PDB entry 6PDT | electron microscopy, 3.80 A resolution | chains A and B of the 4 polymer chains in the assembly

[Chain A (and B)]
Name: Glucokinase-1
Source organism: Saccharomyces cerevisiae (strain ATCC 204508 / S288c)
Notes: EC 2.7.1.2; chain B of this document is another copy of the same molecule, construct and numbering; everything in this record applies to it too
UniProt: P17709 (HXKG_YEAST); residue numbers follow UniProt; this construct covers 1-500
Chain sequence (500 residues; numbered 1 to 500; the number before each row is that of its first residue):
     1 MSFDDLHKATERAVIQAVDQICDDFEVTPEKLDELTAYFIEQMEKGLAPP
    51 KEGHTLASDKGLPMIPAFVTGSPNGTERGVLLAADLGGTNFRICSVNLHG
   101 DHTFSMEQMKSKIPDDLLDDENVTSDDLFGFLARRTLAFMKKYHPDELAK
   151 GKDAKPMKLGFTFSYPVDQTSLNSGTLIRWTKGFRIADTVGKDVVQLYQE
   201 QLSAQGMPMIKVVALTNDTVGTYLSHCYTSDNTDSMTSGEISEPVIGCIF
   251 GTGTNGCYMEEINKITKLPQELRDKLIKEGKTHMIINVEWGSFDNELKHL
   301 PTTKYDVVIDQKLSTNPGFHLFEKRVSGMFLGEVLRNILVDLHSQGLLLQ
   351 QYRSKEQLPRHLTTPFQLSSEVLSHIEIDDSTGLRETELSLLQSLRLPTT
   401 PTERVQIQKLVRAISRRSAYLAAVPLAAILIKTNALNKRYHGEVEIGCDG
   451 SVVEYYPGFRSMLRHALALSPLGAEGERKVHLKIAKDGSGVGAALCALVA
Disulfides: Cys248-Cys448
Metal / ion sites: Mg2+: Asp218 (together with ATP)
Small-molecule neighbours:
  - ATP: Gly87, Gly88, Thr89, Asn90, Arg92, Ser164, Lys182, Asp218, Ile249, Gly251, Thr252, Gly253, Gly328, Met329, Ser369, Ser370, Glu371, Ser374, Gly450, Ser451, Val452, Tyr455, Tyr456
  - alpha-D-glucopyranose (GLC): Ser164, Tyr165, Pro166, Thr181, Lys182, Asn217, Thr219, Ile249, Gly253, Thr254, Asn255, Glu289, His320, Glu323
Swiss-Prot annotation at these positions:
  - region: Lys158 to Phe184 (Glucose-binding)
  - binding site (ATP): Lys110, Asp487 to Gly492
  - modified residue: Ser2 (N-acetylserine), Ser470 (Phosphoserine)
What the authors report for this chain:
  - self-association interface (contacts with another copy of this molecule): Glu371 to Gln393
  - mutagenesis - F3S: unchanged catalytic activity
  - catalytic residues: Lys182 (citing earlier work)
  - mutagenesis - F3S/K182A, K182A: abolished catalytic activity

[How chain A and chain B interact]
Pairs across the interface (32; chain A residue first):
  Gln108(A) with Arg360(B), hydrogen bond
  Lys110(A) with His361(B)
  Asp116(A) with Arg135(B), salt bridge
  Arg135(A) with Asp116(B), salt bridge
  Arg360(A) with Gln108(B), hydrogen bond
  His361(A) with Lys110(B)
  His375(A) with Thr387(B); Ser390(B); Leu391(B)
  Ile378(A) with Glu386(B); Thr387(B)
  Asp379(A) with Thr387(B), hydrogen bond
  Asp380(A) with Thr382(B), hydrogen bond (backbone-side chain); Arg385(B), salt bridge
  Ser381(A) with Thr382(B)
  Thr382(A) with Asp380(B), hydrogen bond (side chain-backbone); Ser381(B); Thr382(B), hydrogen bond; Gly383(B)
  Gly383(A) with Thr382(B), hydrogen bond (backbone-side chain)
  Arg385(A) with Asp380(B), salt bridge
  Glu386(A) with Ile378(B)
  Thr387(A) with His375(B); Ile378(B); Asp379(B), hydrogen bond
  Leu391(A) with His375(B)
  Gln393(A) with Tyr455(B)
  Arg396(A) with Glu454(B), salt bridge; Tyr455(B), hydrogen bond
  Glu454(A) with Arg396(B), salt bridge
  Tyr455(A) with Gln393(B); Arg396(B), hydrogen bond
Other interface residues (no listed pair), chain A (27 interface residues in all): Arg134, Lys141, Ser374, Ser390, Ser394, Asp487
Other interface residues (no listed pair), chain B (26 interface residues in all): Asp120, Ser374, Ser394, Asp487

[In short]
27 residues of chain A face 26 of chain B across their interface; the contacts include 10 hydrogen bonds and 6
salt bridges. Polar contacts include Asp116(A)-Arg135(B), Asp380(A)-Arg385(B) and Arg396(A)-Glu454(B). Chain A
binds alpha-D-glucopyranose and ATP. The paper reports the catalytic residue Lys182(A); F3S/K182A and K182A of
chain A abolish catalytic activity.
Chain A and chain B are both Glucokinase-1 (Saccharomyces cerevisiae (strain ATCC 204508 / S288c)); the
structure, cryoEM structure of yeast glucokinase filament, was determined by electron microscopy together with
6P4X from the same study.
